5VCS - chains A and B; structure by X-ray diffraction, 2.80 A resolution.

# Chain A (and B)
Name: Alpha-1,6-mannosyl-glycoprotein 2-beta-N-acetylglucosaminyltransferase
From: Homo sapiens
Notes: EC 2.4.1.143; chain B of this document is another copy of the same molecule, construct and numbering; everything in this record applies to it too
Reference sequence: Q10469 (MGAT2_HUMAN); residues 29-447 here = UniProt positions 29-447
Chain sequence (419 residues; each row starts with the number of its first residue):
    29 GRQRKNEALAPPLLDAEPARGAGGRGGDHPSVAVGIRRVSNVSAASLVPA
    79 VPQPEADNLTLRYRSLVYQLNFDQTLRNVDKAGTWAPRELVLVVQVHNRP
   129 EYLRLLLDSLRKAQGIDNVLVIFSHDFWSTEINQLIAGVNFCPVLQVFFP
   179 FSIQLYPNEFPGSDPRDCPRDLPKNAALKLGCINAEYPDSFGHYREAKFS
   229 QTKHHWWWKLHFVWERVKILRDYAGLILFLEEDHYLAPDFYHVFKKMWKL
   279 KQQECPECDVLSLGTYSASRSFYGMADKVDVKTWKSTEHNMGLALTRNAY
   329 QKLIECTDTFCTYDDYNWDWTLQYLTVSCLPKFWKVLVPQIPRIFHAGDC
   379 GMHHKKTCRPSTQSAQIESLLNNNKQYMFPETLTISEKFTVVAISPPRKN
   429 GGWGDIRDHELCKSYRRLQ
Unresolved in the structure: 29-78, 377-386, 416-418, 446-447 (chain B: 29-85, 111, 294-301, 376-405)
Disulfides: Cys196-Cys210, Cys283-Cys286, Cys334-Cys357, Cys339-Cys440
Covalently attached groups: N-acetylglucosamine (NAG) linked to Asn86
Swiss-Prot annotation at these positions:
  - binding site (substrate): Gln123 to Arg127, Asp154, Gln229 to His233, Arg298
  - binding site (Mn(2+)): Asp261, His374
  - glycosylation (N-linked (GlcNAc...) asparagine): Asn69, Asn86
  - natural variant: His262 (H262R: In CDG2A), Ser290 (S290F: In CDG2A), Asn318 (N318D: In CDG2A)
  - mutagenesis: Arg198 (R198A: Strongly decreased catalytic activity and affinity for UDP-GlcNAc), Asp217 (D217A: Nearly abolishes catalytic activity), Glu259 (E259A: Loss of catalytic activity), Tyr294 (Y294A: Strongly decreased catalytic activity and affinity for UDP-GlcNAc), Asn318 (N318A: Strongly decreased catalytic activity and affinity for UDP-GlcNAc), Tyr344 (Y344A: Nearly abolishes catalytic activity and strongly decreases affinity for UDP-GlcNAc), Trp346 (W346A: Loss of catalytic activity), Asp347 (D347A: Loss of catalytic activity)
Reported in the primary citation:
  - binding site for alpha-D-mannopyranose: Asp347
  - catalytic residues: Asp347 (proposed by the authors, not directly observed)
  - binding site for N-acetylglucosamine: Arg198, Asp217, Phe219, His221, Glu224, Phe227, Tyr344, Asn428, Gly430
  - binding site for beta-D-mannopyranose: Tyr344, Asn345
  - conformationally variable residues (domain motion): Ile181 to Glu224
  - mutagenesis - R198A (26- to 30-fold), D217A (4,480- to 105-fold), E259A, Y294A (11- to 37-fold), N318A (30- to 37-fold), Y344A (2,030- to 3,860-fold), W346A: decreased catalytic activity
  - mutagenesis - D347A: abolished catalytic activity
  - disease-associated variants - H262R, S290F: abolished catalytic activity (citing earlier work)
  - disease-associated variants - N318D: decreased catalytic activity (citing earlier work)
  - disease-associated variants - K237N, C339*: decreased stability (proposed by the authors, not directly observed)

# Chain A / chain B interface
Residue-residue contacts - 47 pairs, chain A then chain B:
  Pro80(A) with Phe179(B); Tyr184(B), hydrophobic; Phe188(B); Pro189(B)
  Glu83(A) with Arg92(B), salt bridge
  Arg90(A) with Ser93(B); Tyr96(B); Gln97(B), hydrogen bond
  Ser93(A) with Arg90(B); Ser93(B); Leu94(B)
  Leu94(A) with Leu94(B), hydrophobic; Gln97(B)
  Tyr96(A) with Arg90(B)
  Gln97(A) with Arg90(B), hydrogen bond; Leu94(B); Trp156(B)
  Asp101(A) with Trp156(B), hydrogen bond; Thr158(B), hydrogen bond
  Thr103(A) with Asn161(B); Gln162(B); Ala165(B)
  Leu104(A) with Gln162(B), hydrogen bond (backbone-side chain); Ala165(B)
  Arg105(A) with Arg105(B); Ala165(B)
  Asn106(A) with Asn106(B); Ala165(B), hydrogen bond (backbone-backbone); Gly166(B); Asn168(B)
  Val107(A) with Gln162(B); Gly166(B)
  Trp156(A) with Gln97(B); Asp101(B), hydrogen bond
  Thr158(A) with Asp101(B), hydrogen bond
  Asn161(A) with Thr103(B)
  Gln162(A) with Thr103(B); Leu104(B), hydrogen bond (side chain-backbone); Val107(B)
  Ala165(A) with Thr103(B); Leu104(B); Arg105(B); Asn106(B), hydrogen bond (backbone-backbone)
  Gly166(A) with Asn106(B); Val107(B)
  Asn168(A) with Asn106(B); Asn168(B), hydrogen bond (side chain-backbone)
Interface residues without a listed pair, chain A (26 interface residues in all): Val79, Asp85, Tyr91, Gln102, Ala110, Val167
Interface residues without a listed pair, chain B (32 interface residues in all): Leu87, Leu89, Tyr91, Gln102, Arg132, Val167, Glu187, Leu439, Leu446

# Overview
The interface between chain A and chain B involves 26 residues on one side and 32 on the other, with 11
hydrogen bonds and 1 salt bridge. Polar contacts include Glu83(A)-Arg92(B), Arg90(A)-Gln97(B) and
Asp101(A)-Trp156(B). The paper reports the catalytic residue Asp347(A); R198A, D217A and E259A of chain A,
among others, reduce catalytic activity; 13 substitutions were tested in all.
Chain A and chain B are both Alpha-1,6-mannosyl-glycoprotein 2-beta-N-acetylglucosaminyltransferase (Homo
sapiens); the structure, Alpha-1,6-mannosyl-glycoprotein 2-beta-N-acetylglucosaminyltransferase with Bound
Acceptor, was determined by X-ray diffraction, deposited together with 5VCM and 5VCR.
